Entry 8BDE (X-ray diffraction, 1.90 A resolution); this record covers chains D and E of the 6 polymer chains in the assembly.

== Chain D ==
Protein: Tubulin beta-2B chain
Source organism: Bos taurus
Reference sequence: Q6B856 (TBB2B_BOVIN); the author numbering skips numbers that UniProt does not, so the offset changes along the chain: 1-42 = UniProt 1-42; 45-360 = UniProt 43-358; 369-455 = UniProt 359-445
Chain sequence (445 residues; row label = number of the first residue in the row; note: 10 numbers in that range are skipped by the numbering (no residue carries them; nothing is unmodelled there)):
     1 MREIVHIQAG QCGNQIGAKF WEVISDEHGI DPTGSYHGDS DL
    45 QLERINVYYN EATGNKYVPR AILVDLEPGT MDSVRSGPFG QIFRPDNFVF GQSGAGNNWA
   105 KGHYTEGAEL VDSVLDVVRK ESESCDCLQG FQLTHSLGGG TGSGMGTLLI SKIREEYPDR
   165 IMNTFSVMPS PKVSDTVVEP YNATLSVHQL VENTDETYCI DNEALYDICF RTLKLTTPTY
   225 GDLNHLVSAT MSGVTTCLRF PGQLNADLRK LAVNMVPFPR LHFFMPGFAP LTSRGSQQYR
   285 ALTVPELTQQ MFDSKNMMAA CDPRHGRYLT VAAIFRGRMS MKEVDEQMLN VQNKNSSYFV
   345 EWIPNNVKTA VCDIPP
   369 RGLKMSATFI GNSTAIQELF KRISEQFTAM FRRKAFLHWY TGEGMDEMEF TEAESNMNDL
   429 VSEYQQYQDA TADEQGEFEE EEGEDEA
Unresolved in the structure: 279-285, 442-455
Curated features (UniProtKB/Swiss-Prot):
  - motif: M1 to I4 (MREI motif)
  - binding site (GTP): Q11, E71, S140, G144, T145, G146, N206, N228
  - binding site (Mg(2+)): E71
  - modified residue: S40 (Phosphoserine), T57 (Phosphothreonine), K60 (N6-acetyllysine), S174 (Phosphoserine), T287 (Phosphothreonine), T292 (Phosphothreonine), R320 (Omega-N-methylarginine), E448 (5-glutamyl polyglutamate)
  - cross-link (Glycyl lysine isopeptide (Lys-Gly)): K60 (interchain with G-Cter in ubiquitin), K326 (interchain with G-Cter in ubiquitin)
Bound ions: Mg2+: Q11 (together with GDP)
Residues lining bound ligands:
  - GDP (guanosine-5'-diphosphate): G10, Q11, C12, Q15, I16, D69, A99, N101, S140, G142, G143, G144, T145, G146, S147, V171, P173, V177, S178, E183, N206, L209, Y224, L227, N228, V231
  - Baccatin III (R3Q; [(1S,2S,3R,4S,7R,9S,10S,12R,15S)-4,12-diacetyloxy-10,14,16,16-tetramethyl-1,9,15-tris(oxidanyl)-11-oxidanylidene-6-oxatetracyclo[11.3.1.03,10.04,7]heptadec-13-en-2-yl] benzoate): C213, L217, L219, D226, H229, L230, A233, F272, P274, L275, T276, S277, R278, R369, G370, L371
What the authors report for this chain:
  - binding site for Baccatin III: C213, L217, L219, D226, H229, L230, A233, F272, P274, L275, T276, R278, R369, G370, L371

== Chain E ==
Protein: Stathmin-4
Source organism: Rattus norvegicus
Reference sequence: P63043 (STMN4_RAT); residues 5-145 here correspond to UniProt positions 49-189 (UniProt number = residue number + 44)
Chain sequence (143 residues; numbered 3 to 145; the number before each row is that of its first residue):
     3 MADMEVIELN KCTSGQSFEV ILKPPSFDGV PEFNASLPRR RDPSLEEIQK KLEAAEERRK
    63 YQEAELLKHL AEKREHEREV IQKAIEENNN FIKMAKEKLA QKMESNKENR EAHLAAMLER
   123 LQEKDKHAEE VRKNKELKEE ASR
Unresolved in the structure: 3-5, 29-43, 142-145
Sequence notes: initiating methionine (3); expression tag (4)
Curated features (UniProtKB/Swiss-Prot):
  - modified residue: S46 (Phosphoserine)

== How chain D and chain E interact ==
Contacting residue pairs (27; chain D residue first):
  Y108(D) - H129(E)  hydrogen bond
  Y108(D) - A130(E)  hydrophobic
  Y108(D) - V133(E)  hydrophobic
  Y108(D) - R134(E)  hydrogen bond (backbone-side chain)
  T109(D) - K137(E)
  A112(D) - R134(E)
  S155(D) - L123(E)
  S155(D) - K126(E)
  K156(D) - D127(E)
  R158(D) - L123(E)
  E159(D) - L120(E)
  E159(D) - L123(E)
  E159(D) - D127(E)
  P162(D) - M119(E)
  D163(D) - R112(E)
  Q193(D) - K126(E)  hydrogen bond
  N197(D) - L123(E)
  N197(D) - K126(E)
  T409(D) - K140(E)  hydrogen bond (backbone-side chain)
  G410(D) - K137(E)
  E411(D) - V133(E)
  E411(D) - K137(E)  salt bridge
  G412(D) - V133(E)
  G412(D) - N136(E)
  G412(D) - K137(E)
  M413(D) - V133(E)
  E417(D) - H129(E)  salt bridge
Other interface residues (no listed pair), chain E (15 interface residues in all): L116, Q124

== In short ==
The interface between chain D and chain E involves 17 residues on one side and 15 on the other; the contacts
include 4 hydrogen bonds and 2 salt bridges. Polar contacts include E411(D)-K137(E), E417(D)-H129(E) and
Y108(D)-H129(E). The paper reports a binding site for Baccatin III at C213(D), L217(D) and L219(D) among
others.
Here chain D is Tubulin beta-2B chain (Bos taurus) and chain E is Stathmin-4 (Rattus norvegicus). Entry 8BDE
(Tubulin-baccatin III complex) was determined by X-ray diffraction (same publication as 8BDF and 8BDG).
